PDB entry 3REI | X-ray diffraction, 2.65 A resolution | chains F and I of the 10 polymer chains in the assembly

# Chain F
Protein: Histone H4
Source organism: Xenopus laevis
UniProt: P62799 (H4_XENLA); residues 1-102 here correspond to UniProt positions 2-103 (UniProt number = residue number + 1)
Chain sequence (102 residues; each row starts with the number of its first residue):
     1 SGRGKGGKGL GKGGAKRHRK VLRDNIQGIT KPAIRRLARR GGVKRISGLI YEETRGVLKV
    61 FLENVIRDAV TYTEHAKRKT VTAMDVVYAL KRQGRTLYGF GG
Disordered / not traced: 1-15
Curated features (UniProtKB/Swiss-Prot):
  - DNA-binding region: Lys16 to Lys20
  - modified residue: Ser1 (N-acetylserine), Arg3 (Asymmetric dimethylarginine), Lys5 (N6-(2-hydroxyisobutyryl)lysine), Lys8 (N6-(2-hydroxyisobutyryl)lysine), Lys12 (N6-(2-hydroxyisobutyryl)lysine), Lys16 (N6-(2-hydroxyisobutyryl)lysine), Lys20 (N6,N6,N6-trimethyllysine), Lys31 (N6-(2-hydroxyisobutyryl)lysine), Lys44 (N6-(2-hydroxyisobutyryl)lysine), Ser47 (Phosphoserine), Tyr51 (Phosphotyrosine), Lys59 (N6-(2-hydroxyisobutyryl)lysine), Lys77 (N6-(2-hydroxyisobutyryl)lysine), Lys79 (N6-(2-hydroxyisobutyryl)lysine), Tyr88 (Phosphotyrosine), Lys91 (N6-(2-hydroxyisobutyryl)lysine)
  - cross-link (Glycyl lysine isopeptide (Lys-Gly)): Lys31 (interchain with G-Cter in UFM1), Lys91 (interchain with G-Cter in ubiquitin)
Metal / ion sites: platinum (II) ion near Met84 (its only coordinating residue here)

# Chain I
Molecule: 145-nt DNA strand
Sequence (145 nucleotides; each row starts with the number of its first residue; numbers below 1 keep their minus sign (DA-72 is residue -72)):
   -72 ATCAATATCC ACCTGCAGAT ACTACCAAAA GTGTATTTGG AAACTGCTCC ATCAAAAGGC
   -12 ATGTTCAGCT GAATCAGCTG AACATGCCTT TTGATGGAGC AGTTTCCAAA TACACTTTTG
    48 GTAGTATCTG CAGGTGGATA TTGAT
Metal / ion sites: platinum (II) ion site 1 near DG-55 (its only coordinating residue here); platinum (II) ion site 2 near DG-42 (its only coordinating residue here); platinum (II) ion site 3 near DG-34 (its only coordinating residue here); platinum (II) ion site 4 near DG-33 (its only coordinating residue here); platinum (II) ion site 5 near DG-15 (its only coordinating residue here); platinum (II) ion site 6 near DG-5 (its only coordinating residue here); platinum (II) ion site 7 near DG4 (its only coordinating residue here); platinum (II) ion site 8 near DG7 (its only coordinating residue here); platinum (II) ion site 9 near DG23 (its only coordinating residue here); platinum (II) ion site 10 near DG26 (its only coordinating residue here); platinum (II) ion site 11 near DA28 (its only coordinating residue here); platinum (II) ion site 12 near DG47 (its only coordinating residue here); 3 more platinum (II) ion sites not listed

# Interface between chain F and chain I
Contacting residue pairs (14; chain F residue first):
  Arg35(F) - DA8(I)  salt bridge to the phosphate
  Arg45(F) - DT6(I)  base contact
  Arg45(F) - DG7(I)  hydrogen bond to the sugar
  Arg45(F) - DA8(I)  phosphate contact
  Ile46(F) - DG7(I)  sugar contact
  Ile46(F) - DA8(I)  hydrogen bond to the phosphate
  Ser47(F) - DG7(I)  phosphate contact
  Gly48(F) - DG7(I)  hydrogen bond to the phosphate
  Arg78(F) - DC27(I)  phosphate contact
  Arg78(F) - DA28(I)  phosphate contact
  Lys79(F) - DG26(I)  phosphate contact
  Lys79(F) - DC27(I)  hydrogen bond to the phosphate
  Thr80(F) - DG26(I)  phosphate contact
  Thr80(F) - DC27(I)  hydrogen bond to the phosphate
Also at the interface, not in a pair above, chain F (11 interface residues in all): Arg39, Lys44, Lys77
Also at the interface, not in a pair above, chain I (7 interface residues in all): DA9

# Summary
11 residues of chain F and 7 residues of chain I are in contact, with 5 hydrogen bonds and 1 salt bridge.
Polar contacts include Arg45(F)-DG7(I), Ile46(F)-DA8(I) and Gly48(F)-DG7(I). From UniProt: a DNA-binding
region on chain F.
Chain F is Histone H4 (Xenopus laevis) and chain I is a 145-nt DNA strand; the structure, 2.65 Angstrom
Crystal Structure of the Nucleosome Core Particle Assembled with a 145 bp Alpha-Satellite DNA ..., was
determined by X-ray diffraction (same publication as 3REH, 3REJ, 3REK and 3REL).
